6GVY - chains A and B of the 3 polymer chains in the assembly; structure by X-ray diffraction, 2.20 A resolution.

== Chain A ==
Molecule: Genome polyprotein
Organism: Foot-and-mouth disease virus - type C
UniProt: Q0QEE0 (Q0QEE0_9PICO); residues 1-470 here correspond to UniProt positions 1525-1994 (UniProt number = residue number + 1524)
Sequence (481 residues; numbered 1 to 481; the number before each row is that of its first residue):
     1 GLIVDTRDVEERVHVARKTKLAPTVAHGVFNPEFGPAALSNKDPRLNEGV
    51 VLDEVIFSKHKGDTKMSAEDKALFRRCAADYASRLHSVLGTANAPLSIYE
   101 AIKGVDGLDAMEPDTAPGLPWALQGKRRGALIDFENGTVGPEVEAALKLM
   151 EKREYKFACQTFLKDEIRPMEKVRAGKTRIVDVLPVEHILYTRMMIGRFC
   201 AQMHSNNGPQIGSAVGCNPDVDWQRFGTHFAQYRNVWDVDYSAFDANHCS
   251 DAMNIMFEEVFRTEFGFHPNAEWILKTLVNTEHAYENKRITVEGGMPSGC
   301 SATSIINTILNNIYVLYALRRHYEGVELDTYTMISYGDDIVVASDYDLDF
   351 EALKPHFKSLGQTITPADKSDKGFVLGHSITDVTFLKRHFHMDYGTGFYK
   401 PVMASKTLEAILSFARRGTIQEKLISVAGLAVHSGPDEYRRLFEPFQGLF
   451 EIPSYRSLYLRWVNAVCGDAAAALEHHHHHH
Unresolved in the structure: 476-481
Sequence notes: engineered mutation Ala16 (Met1540 in Q0QEE0); expression tag (471-481)

== Chain B ==
Molecule: 5-nt RNA strand
Sequence (5 nucleotides; numbered 916 to 920; the number before each row is that of its first residue):
   916 CCGGG

== How chain A and chain B interact ==
Residue-residue contacts (22; chain A residue first):
  Ser304(A) - G920(B)  hydrogen bond to the base
  Tyr336(A) - G919(B)  hydrogen bond to the base
  Tyr336(A) - G920(B)  hydrogen bond to the sugar
  Gly337(A) - G920(B)  sugar contact
  Asp338(A) - G920(B)  phosphate contact
  Asp339(A) - G920(B)  hydrogen bond to the phosphate
  Leu386(A) - G919(B)  sugar contact
  Leu386(A) - G920(B)  sugar contact
  Lys387(A) - G919(B)  phosphate contact
  Lys387(A) - G920(B)  salt bridge to the phosphate
  Arg388(A) - G918(B)  sugar contact
  Arg388(A) - G919(B)  sugar contact
  Ile411(A) - G918(B)  sugar contact
  Arg416(A) - C916(B)  salt bridge to the phosphate
  Arg416(A) - C917(B)  phosphate contact
  Thr419(A) - C916(B)  phosphate contact
  Glu422(A) - C916(B)  sugar contact
  Lys423(A) - C917(B)  phosphate contact
  Lys423(A) - G918(B)  salt bridge to the phosphate
  Ser426(A) - C917(B)  hydrogen bond to the sugar
  Val427(A) - C917(B)  sugar contact
  Leu430(A) - G918(B)  sugar contact
Interface residues without a listed pair, chain A (20 interface residues in all): Lys164, Thr303, Met403, Thr407

== Summary ==
20 residues of chain A and 5 residues of chain B are in contact, with 5 hydrogen bonds and 3 salt bridges.
Polar pairs include Ser304(A)-G920(B), Tyr336(A)-G919(B) and Tyr336(A)-G920(B).
Chain A is Genome polyprotein (Foot-and-mouth disease virus - type C) and chain B is a 5-nt RNA strand; the
structure, Mutant M16A of RNA dependent RNA polymerase 3D from Foot-and-Mouth disease Virus complexed with an
template ..., was determined by X-ray diffraction (same publication as 6GVV).
